Entry 3N3A (X-ray diffraction, 1.99 A resolution); this record covers chains B and A of the 4 polymer chains in the assembly.

Chain B (and A):
Name: Ribonucleoside-diphosphate reductase 2 subunit beta
Source organism: Escherichia coli
Notes: EC 1.17.4.1; chain A of this document is another copy of the same molecule, construct and numbering; everything in this record applies to it too
UniProtKB: P37146 (RIR4_ECOLI); residues 1-319 here = UniProt positions 1-319
Amino-acid sequence (319 residues; each row starts with the number of its first residue):
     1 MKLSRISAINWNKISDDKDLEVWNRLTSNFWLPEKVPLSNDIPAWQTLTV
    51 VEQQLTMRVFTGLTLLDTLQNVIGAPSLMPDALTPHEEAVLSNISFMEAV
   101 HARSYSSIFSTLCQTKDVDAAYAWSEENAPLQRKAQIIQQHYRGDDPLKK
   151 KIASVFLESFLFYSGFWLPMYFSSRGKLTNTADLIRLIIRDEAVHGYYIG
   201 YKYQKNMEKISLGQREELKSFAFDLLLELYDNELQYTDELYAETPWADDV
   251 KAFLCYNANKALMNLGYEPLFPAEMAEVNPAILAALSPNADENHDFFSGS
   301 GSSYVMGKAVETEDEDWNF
Not modelled in the structure: 1-5, 288-319
Ion coordination: Mn2+ site 1: Asp67, Glu98, His101, Glu158, Glu192; Mn2+ site 2: Glu98, Glu158, Glu192, His195
Small-molecule neighbours: FMN (flavin mononucleotide): Glu21, Arg25, Tyr197
Swiss-Prot annotation at these positions:
  - active site: Tyr105
  - binding site (Fe cation): Asp67, Glu98, His101, Glu158, Glu192, His195
Reported in the primary citation:
  - conformationally variable residues (side-chain flip): Arg25

Interface between chain B and chain A:
Contacting residue pairs (67):
  Ile6(B) - Leu65(A)  hydrophobic
  Ile6(B) - Val72(A)  hydrophobic
  Ile6(B) - Ile73(A)  hydrophobic
  Ile6(B) - Gln139(A)
  Ser7(B) - Thr68(A)
  Ala8(B) - Thr64(A)
  Ala8(B) - Leu65(A)
  Ala8(B) - Tyr122(A)  hydrophobic
  Ile9(B) - Thr64(A)
  Ile9(B) - Thr68(A)  hydrogen bond (backbone-side chain)
  Ile9(B) - Ala102(A)  hydrophobic
  Ile9(B) - Tyr122(A)  hydrogen bond (backbone-side chain)
  Asn10(B) - Ser106(A)
  Asn10(B) - Tyr122(A)
  Trp11(B) - Arg103(A)
  Trp11(B) - Ser106(A)  hydrogen bond (backbone-side chain)
  Asn12(B) - Ser106(A)  hydrogen bond (side chain-backbone)
  Asn12(B) - Phe109(A)
  Asn12(B) - Ser110(A)
  Lys13(B) - Thr115(A)
  Lys13(B) - Asp119(A)  salt bridge
  Trp23(B) - Phe96(A)  hydrophobic
  Trp23(B) - Val100(A)  hydrophobic
  Trp23(B) - Arg103(A)
  Thr27(B) - Phe30(A)
  Thr27(B) - Leu32(A)
  Thr27(B) - Phe96(A)
  Phe30(B) - Thr27(A)
  Phe30(B) - Phe30(A)  hydrophobic
  Leu32(B) - Thr27(A)
  Thr64(B) - Ala8(A)
  Thr64(B) - Ile9(A)
  Leu65(B) - Ile6(A)
  Leu65(B) - Ala8(A)
  Thr68(B) - Ile6(A)
  Thr68(B) - Ser7(A)
  Thr68(B) - Ala8(A)
  Thr68(B) - Ile9(A)  hydrogen bond (side chain-backbone)
  Asn71(B) - Ser92(A)  hydrogen bond
  Val72(B) - Glu88(A)
  Ile73(B) - Ile6(A)  hydrophobic
  Glu88(B) - Val72(A)
  Ala89(B) - Ala99(A)  hydrophobic
  Ser92(B) - Asn71(A)  hydrogen bond
  Ser92(B) - Ser95(A)
  Ser92(B) - Phe96(A)
  Asn93(B) - Phe96(A)
  Ser95(B) - Ser92(A)
  Phe96(B) - Trp23(A)  hydrophobic
  Phe96(B) - Thr27(A)
  Phe96(B) - Ser92(A)
  Phe96(B) - Asn93(A)
  Phe96(B) - Phe96(A)  hydrophobic
  Val100(B) - Trp23(A)  hydrophobic
  Ala102(B) - Ile9(A)  hydrophobic
  Arg103(B) - Trp11(A)
  Arg103(B) - Trp23(A)
  Ser106(B) - Asn10(A)
  Ser106(B) - Trp11(A)  hydrogen bond (side chain-backbone)
  Ser106(B) - Asn12(A)  hydrogen bond (backbone-side chain)
  Phe109(B) - Asn12(A)
  Ser110(B) - Asn12(A)
  Asp119(B) - Lys13(A)  salt bridge
  Tyr122(B) - Ala8(A)  hydrophobic
  Tyr122(B) - Ile9(A)
  Tyr122(B) - Asn10(A)
  Glu126(B) - Ser7(A)
Also at the interface, not in a pair above, chain B (41 interface residues in all): Leu20, Asn24, Ser28, Glu34, Thr61, Leu69, Ala99, Gln139
Also at the interface, not in a pair above, chain A (41 interface residues in all): Leu20, Asn24, Ser28, Glu34, Thr61, Leu69, Ala89

In short:
Chain B and chain A each contribute 41 residues to their interface; the contacts include 9 hydrogen bonds and
2 salt bridges. Among the polar pairs are Lys13(B)-Asp119(A), Ile9(B)-Thr68(A) and Ile9(B)-Tyr122(A). Bound to
chain B: flavin mononucleotide. From UniProt: active-site residue Tyr105(B) and 6 Fe cation-binding residues
on chain B. The paper reports conformational variability at Arg25(B).
Both chains are Ribonucleoside-diphosphate reductase 2 subunit beta (Escherichia coli). Entry 3N3A
(Ribonucleotide Reductase Dimanganese(II)-NrdF from Escherichia coli in Complex with Reduced NrdI) was
determined by X-ray diffraction together with 3N37, 3N38, 3N39 and 3N3B from the same study.
